PDB entry 4F3T | X-ray diffraction, 2.25 A resolution | chains A and R

# Chain A
Molecule: Protein argonaute-2
From: Homo sapiens
Notes: EC 3.1.26.-
UniProtKB: Q9UKV8 (AGO2_HUMAN); numbering as in UniProt (aligned over 1-859)
Sequence (861 residues; row label = number of the first residue in the row; numbers below 1 keep their minus sign (Gly-1 is residue -1)):
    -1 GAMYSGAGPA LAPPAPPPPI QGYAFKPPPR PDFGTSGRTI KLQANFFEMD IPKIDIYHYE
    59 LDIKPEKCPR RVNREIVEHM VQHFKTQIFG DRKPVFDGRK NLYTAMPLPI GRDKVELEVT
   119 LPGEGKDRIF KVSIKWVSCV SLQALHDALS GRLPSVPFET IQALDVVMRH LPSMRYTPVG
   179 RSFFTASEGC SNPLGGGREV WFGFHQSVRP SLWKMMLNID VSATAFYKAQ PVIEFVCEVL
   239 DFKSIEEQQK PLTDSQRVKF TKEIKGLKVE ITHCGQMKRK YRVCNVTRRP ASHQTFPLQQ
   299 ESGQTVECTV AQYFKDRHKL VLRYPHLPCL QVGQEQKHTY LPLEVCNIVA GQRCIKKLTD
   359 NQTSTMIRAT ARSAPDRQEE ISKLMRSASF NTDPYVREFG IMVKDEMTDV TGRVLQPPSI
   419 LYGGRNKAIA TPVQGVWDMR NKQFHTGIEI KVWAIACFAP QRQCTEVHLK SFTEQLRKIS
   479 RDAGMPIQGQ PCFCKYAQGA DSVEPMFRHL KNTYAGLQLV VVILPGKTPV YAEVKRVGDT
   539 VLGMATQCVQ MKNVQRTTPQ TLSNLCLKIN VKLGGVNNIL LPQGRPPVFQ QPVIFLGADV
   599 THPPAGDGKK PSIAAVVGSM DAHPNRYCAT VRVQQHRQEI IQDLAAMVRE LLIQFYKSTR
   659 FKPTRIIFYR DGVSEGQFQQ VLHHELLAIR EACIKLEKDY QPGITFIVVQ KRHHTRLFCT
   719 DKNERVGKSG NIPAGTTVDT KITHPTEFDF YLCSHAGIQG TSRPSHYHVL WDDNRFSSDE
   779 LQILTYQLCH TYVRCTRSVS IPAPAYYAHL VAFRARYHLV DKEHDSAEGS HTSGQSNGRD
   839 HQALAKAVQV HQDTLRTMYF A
Disordered / not traced: -1 to 22, 120-126, 186-188, 245-247, 273-275, 603-606, 821-836
Sequence notes: expression tag (-1 to 0)
Curated features (UniProtKB/Swiss-Prot):
  - region: Tyr311 to His316 (Interaction with guide RNA), Phe587 to Pro590 (Interaction with GW182 family members), Leu650 to Lys660 (Interaction with GW182 family members), Lys709, Arg710 (Interaction with guide RNA), His753 to Arg761 (Interaction with guide RNA), Tyr790 to Arg812 (Interaction with guide RNA)
  - binding site (a divalent metal cation): Asp597, Asp669, His807
  - modified residue: Tyr2 (3'-nitrotyrosine), Ser387 (Phosphoserine), Pro700 (4-hydroxyproline), Ser824 (Phosphoserine), Ser828 (Phosphoserine), Ser831 (Phosphoserine), Ser834 (Phosphoserine)
  - natural variant: Leu192 (L192P: In LESKRES), Gly201 (G201C: In LESKRES; G201V: In LESKRES), His203 (H203Q: In LESKRES), Thr357 (T357M: In LESKRES), Met364 (M364T: In LESKRES), Ala367 (A367P: In LESKRES), Gly573 (G573S: In LESKRES), Gly733 (G733R: In LESKRES), Cys751 (C751Y: In LESKRES), Ser760 (S760R: In LESKRES)
  - mutagenesis: Leu140 (L140W: No effect), Phe470 (F470V: No effect on miRNA-binding or target mRNA cleavage. Abrogates binding to the 7-methylguanosine cap of mRNA and prevents inhibition of translation. Abolishes interaction with TNRC6C ...), Phe505 (F505V: No effect on miRNA-binding or target mRNA cleavage. Abrogates binding to the 7-methylguanosine cap of mRNA and prevents inhibition of translation and abolishes interaction with TNRC6C ...), Lys533 (K533A: Impairs RNA cleavage), Gln545 (Q545A: Impairs RNA cleavage), Lys570 (K570A: Impairs RNA cleavage), Asp597 (D597A: Abrogates RNA cleavage but does not affect binding to siRNA or translational repression), Gln633 (Q633A: No effect; Q633R: Abrogates RNA cleavage. Binds siRNA), His634 (H634P/A: Abrogates RNA cleavage. Binds siRNA), Asp669 (D669A: Abrogates RNA cleavage but does not affect binding to siRNA), Glu673 (E673A: Impairs RNA cleavage; E673G: No effect on RNA cleavage), Phe676 (F676A/I/M/R/Y: Impairs RNA cleavage; F676V: Abrogates RNA cleavage), 6 further mutagenesis entries in UniProt
Residues lining bound ligands:
  - phenol (IPH), molecule 1: Phe587, Gln589, Pro590, Val591, Asp619, Ala620, Phe653, Thr657, Phe659
  - phenol (IPH), molecule 2: Leu650, Ile651, Tyr654, Lys660, Pro661, Leu694, Glu695, Tyr698
What the authors report for this chain:
  - binding site for the 20-nt RNA strand (chain R): Ala221, His271, Phe294, Tyr311, His316, Arg351, Ile353, Ile365, Tyr529, Lys533, Gln545, Cys546, Gln548, Asn551, Lys566, Lys570, Arg635, Lys709, Arg710, Gln757, Arg761, Arg792, Ser798, Tyr804, Arg812
  - contacts within the chain: Lys533-Thr544
  - mutagenesis - Q633R, H634A, H634P: abolished catalytic activity (citing earlier work)
  - catalytic residues: Asp597, Asp669, His807
  - mutagenesis - Q633R, H634A, H634P: unchanged binding to siRNA (citing earlier work)

# Chain R
Molecule: 20-nt RNA strand
Notes: fragment: GB bases 8-27
Sequence (20 nucleotides; numbered 1 to 20; the number before each row is that of its first residue):
     1 UAAAGUGCUU AUAGUGCAGG
Disordered / not traced: 11-16

# How chain A and chain R interact
Residue-residue contacts (87):
  Ser220(A) - C8(R)  phosphate contact
  Ala221(A) - G7(R)  hydrogen bond to the sugar
  Ala221(A) - C8(R)  hydrogen bond to the phosphate
  Thr222(A) - C8(R)  hydrogen bond to the sugar
  His271(A) - G20(R)  salt bridge to the phosphate
  Arg277(A) - C17(R)  hydrogen bond to the phosphate
  Arg277(A) - G19(R)  sugar contact
  Tyr279(A) - G19(R)  sugar contact
  Phe294(A) - G20(R)  base contact
  Pro295(A) - G20(R)  base contact
  Val308(A) - G20(R)  phosphate contact
  Tyr311(A) - G19(R)  hydrogen bond to the phosphate
  Tyr311(A) - G20(R)  hydrogen bond to the phosphate
  Phe312(A) - G20(R)  phosphate contact
  Arg315(A) - A18(R)  hydrogen bond to the sugar
  Arg315(A) - G19(R)  salt bridge to the phosphate
  His316(A) - G20(R)  salt bridge to the phosphate
  Lys335(A) - G20(R)  hydrogen bond to the base
  His336(A) - G20(R)  hydrogen bond to the sugar
  Thr337(A) - G20(R)  sugar contact
  Tyr338(A) - G20(R)  hydrogen bond to the sugar
  Leu339(A) - G20(R)  sugar contact
  Arg351(A) - C8(R)  phosphate contact
  Arg351(A) - U9(R)  salt bridge to the phosphate
  Arg351(A) - U10(R)  sugar contact
  Ile353(A) - U10(R)  base contact
  Leu356(A) - G7(R)  base contact
  Thr361(A) - G7(R)  base contact
  Met364(A) - G7(R)  hydrogen bond to the base
  Met364(A) - C8(R)  sugar contact
  Ile365(A) - U6(R)  base contact
  Ile365(A) - G7(R)  base contact
  Thr368(A) - G7(R)  hydrogen bond to the sugar
  Ala369(A) - U6(R)  sugar contact
  Leu522(A) - U1(R)  base contact
  Gly524(A) - U1(R)  hydrogen bond to the base
  Lys525(A) - U1(R)  base contact
  Thr526(A) - U1(R)  hydrogen bond to the base
  Tyr529(A) - U1(R)  stacking on the base
  Lys533(A) - U1(R)  salt bridge to the phosphate
  Thr544(A) - U1(R)  phosphate contact
  Gln545(A) - U1(R)  hydrogen bond to the phosphate
  Cys546(A) - U1(R)  hydrogen bond to the phosphate
  Val547(A) - U1(R)  phosphate contact
  Val547(A) - A2(R)  phosphate contact
  Gln548(A) - U1(R)  hydrogen bond to the sugar
  Gln548(A) - A2(R)  hydrogen bond to the phosphate
  Asn551(A) - A2(R)  hydrogen bond to the phosphate
  Thr559(A) - A2(R)  base contact
  Asn562(A) - A2(R)  hydrogen bond to the base
  Asn562(A) - A3(R)  sugar contact
  Leu563(A) - A2(R)  sugar contact
  Lys566(A) - U1(R)  salt bridge to the phosphate
  Lys566(A) - A2(R)  phosphate contact
  Lys566(A) - A3(R)  salt bridge to the phosphate
  Lys570(A) - U1(R)  salt bridge to the phosphate
  Pro601(A) - U10(R)  base contact
  Pro602(A) - U10(R)  base contact
  Arg635(A) - U10(R)  salt bridge to the phosphate
  Lys709(A) - U6(R)  salt bridge to the phosphate
  Arg710(A) - U9(R)  salt bridge to the phosphate
  Arg710(A) - U10(R)  salt bridge to the phosphate
  Arg714(A) - G7(R)  salt bridge to the phosphate
  His753(A) - G5(R)  hydrogen bond to the phosphate
  His753(A) - U6(R)  salt bridge to the phosphate
  Ile756(A) - A4(R)  sugar contact
  Ile756(A) - G5(R)  sugar contact
  Gln757(A) - G5(R)  hydrogen bond to the base
  Gln757(A) - U6(R)  sugar contact
  Gly758(A) - U6(R)  sugar contact
  Thr759(A) - U6(R)  sugar contact
  Ser760(A) - U6(R)  phosphate contact
  Arg761(A) - U6(R)  hydrogen bond to the phosphate
  Arg761(A) - G7(R)  salt bridge to the phosphate
  Arg761(A) - C8(R)  salt bridge to the phosphate
  Tyr790(A) - A4(R)  hydrogen bond to the phosphate
  Arg792(A) - A3(R)  salt bridge to the phosphate
  Arg792(A) - A4(R)  salt bridge to the phosphate
  Cys793(A) - A3(R)  sugar contact
  Cys793(A) - A4(R)  sugar contact
  Arg795(A) - A4(R)  hydrogen bond to the sugar
  Val797(A) - A4(R)  phosphate contact
  Val797(A) - G5(R)  phosphate contact
  Ser798(A) - G5(R)  hydrogen bond to the phosphate
  Tyr804(A) - A4(R)  hydrogen bond to the phosphate
  Tyr804(A) - G5(R)  hydrogen bond to the phosphate
  Arg812(A) - U1(R)  salt bridge to the phosphate
Also at the interface, not in a pair above, chain A (73 interface residues in all): Val219, Ala223, Leu296, Gln558, His634, His712, Ala754, Gly755, Ala859

# Overview
The interface between chain A and chain R involves 73 residues on one side and 14 on the other, with 28
hydrogen bonds, 19 salt bridges and 1 aromatic stacking contact. Among the polar pairs are Lys335(A)-G20(R),
Met364(A)-G7(R) and Gly524(A)-U1(R). From the paper: catalytic residues Asp597(A), Asp669(A) and His807(A);
Q633R, H634A and H634P of chain A abolish catalytic activity.
Here chain A is Protein argonaute-2 (Homo sapiens) and chain R is a 20-nt RNA strand. Entry 4F3T (Human
Argonaute-2 - miR-20a complex) was determined by X-ray diffraction.
